PDB entry 3HFG | X-ray diffraction, 2.30 A resolution | chains A and B

# Chain A (and B)
Molecule: Corticosteroid 11-beta-dehydrogenase isozyme 1
Source organism: Homo sapiens
Notes: EC 1.1.1.146; fragment: Lumenal; chain B of this document is another copy of the same molecule, construct and numbering; everything in this record applies to it too
UniProt: P28845 (DHI1_HUMAN); numbering as in UniProt (aligned over 24-292)
Chain sequence (286 residues; numbered 7 to 292; the number before each row is that of its first residue):
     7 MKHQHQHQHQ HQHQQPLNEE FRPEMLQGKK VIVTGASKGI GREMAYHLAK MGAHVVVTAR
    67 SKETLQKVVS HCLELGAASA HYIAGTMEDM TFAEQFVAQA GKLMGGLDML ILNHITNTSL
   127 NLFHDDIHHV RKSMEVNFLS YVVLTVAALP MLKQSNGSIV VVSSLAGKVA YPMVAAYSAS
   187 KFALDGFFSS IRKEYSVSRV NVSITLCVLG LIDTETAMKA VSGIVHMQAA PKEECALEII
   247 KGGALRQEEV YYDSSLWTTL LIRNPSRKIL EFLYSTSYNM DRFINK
Not modelled in the structure: 7-25, 284-292 (chain B: 7-21, 231, 283-292)
Construct notes: expression tag (7-23); engineered mutation S272 (Cys in P28845)
Residues lining bound ligands:
  - 17R ((2R)-4-[4-fluoro-2-(trifluoromethyl)phenyl]-2-methyl-1-{[3-(1H-1,2,4-triazol-1-yl)phenyl]sulfonyl}piperazine): I121, T124, S125, L126, S170, L171, A172, Y177, P178, V180, Y183, L215, G216, L217, T222, A226, V227
  - NADP (NAP; NADP nicotinamide-adenine-dinucleotide phosphate): G41, A42, S43, K44, G45, I46, G47, A65, R66, S67, G91, T92, M93, E94, N119, H120, I121, T122, N123, V142, Y147, V168, S169, S170, Y183, K187, L215, G216, L217, I218, T220, T222, A223
UniProt features mapped onto this chain:
  - active site: Y183 (Proton acceptor)
  - binding site (NADP(+)): T92, M93, N119 to I121, Y183 to K187, I218 to T222
  - binding site (substrate): S170
  - glycosylation (N-linked (GlcNAc...) asparagine): N123, N162, N207
  - natural variant: V148 (V148E: In a breast cancer sample)
  - mutagenesis: E25 to E26 (Inverted topology. Reduced Vmax; No effect on topology. Reduced Vmax; Reduced Vmax), E25 (E25K/Q: No effect on activity), E26 (E26K: No effect on activity), K35 to K36 (Complete loss of activity)

# Chain A / chain B interface
Pairs across the interface (96; chain A residue first):
  M96(A) - R137(B)
  L128(A) - E200(B)
  F129(A) - V148(B)  hydrophobic
  F129(A) - V152(B)  hydrophobic
  F129(A) - I197(B)  hydrophobic
  F129(A) - E200(B)  hydrogen bond (backbone-side chain)
  D131(A) - V152(B)
  I133(A) - L145(B)  hydrophobic
  I133(A) - V149(B)  hydrophobic
  R137(A) - M96(B)
  R137(A) - E141(B)  salt bridge
  R137(A) - L145(B)
  M140(A) - M140(B)  hydrophobic
  M140(A) - F144(B)  hydrophobic
  E141(A) - R137(B)  salt bridge
  F144(A) - M140(B)  hydrophobic
  F144(A) - A185(B)  hydrophobic
  L145(A) - I133(B)  hydrophobic
  L145(A) - V136(B)  hydrophobic
  L145(A) - R137(B)
  V148(A) - F129(B)  hydrophobic
  V149(A) - I133(B)  hydrophobic
  V152(A) - F129(B)  hydrophobic
  V152(A) - H130(B)
  L171(A) - L276(B)  hydrophobic
  K174(A) - R273(B)
  V175(A) - R273(B)
  V175(A) - E277(B)
  A176(A) - S195(B)
  A176(A) - S196(B)
  A176(A) - K199(B)
  A176(A) - E277(B)  hydrogen bond (backbone-side chain)
  Y177(A) - S196(B)  hydrogen bond (backbone-side chain)
  Y177(A) - L276(B)  hydrogen bond (side chain-backbone)
  Y177(A) - Y280(B)
  P178(A) - S196(B)
  P178(A) - K199(B)
  P178(A) - E200(B)
  M179(A) - E200(B)  hydrogen bond (backbone-side chain)
  V180(A) - S196(B)
  V180(A) - E200(B)
  A181(A) - F193(B)  hydrophobic
  A181(A) - S196(B)  hydrogen bond (backbone-side chain)
  A181(A) - I197(B)  hydrophobic
  A182(A) - F193(B)
  S184(A) - G192(B)  hydrogen bond (side chain-backbone)
  A185(A) - F144(B)  hydrophobic
  A185(A) - A189(B)
  A185(A) - F193(B)  hydrophobic
  F188(A) - F188(B)
  F188(A) - D191(B)
  F188(A) - G192(B)
  F188(A) - R273(B)
  A189(A) - A185(B)
  D191(A) - F188(B)
  G192(A) - S184(B)  hydrogen bond (backbone-side chain)
  G192(A) - F188(B)
  F193(A) - F129(B)  hydrophobic
  F193(A) - A181(B)
  F193(A) - A185(B)  hydrophobic
  S195(A) - A176(B)
  S196(A) - A176(B)
  S196(A) - Y177(B)  hydrogen bond (side chain-backbone)
  S196(A) - P178(B)
  S196(A) - A181(B)  hydrogen bond (side chain-backbone)
  I197(A) - A181(B)  hydrophobic
  K199(A) - A176(B)
  K199(A) - P178(B)
  E200(A) - F129(B)  hydrogen bond (side chain-backbone)
  E200(A) - P178(B)
  E200(A) - M179(B)  hydrogen bond (side chain-backbone)
  E200(A) - A181(B)
  M233(A) - Y280(B)  hydrophobic
  T264(A) - Y280(B)  hydrogen bond
  L267(A) - S272(B)
  L267(A) - I275(B)  hydrophobic
  L267(A) - L276(B)  hydrophobic
  L267(A) - L279(B)  hydrophobic
  I268(A) - L276(B)  hydrophobic
  N270(A) - N270(B)
  S272(A) - L267(B)
  R273(A) - K174(B)
  R273(A) - V175(B)
  R273(A) - F188(B)
  I275(A) - L267(B)  hydrophobic
  L276(A) - Y177(B)  hydrogen bond (backbone-side chain)
  L276(A) - L267(B)  hydrophobic
  E277(A) - V175(B)
  E277(A) - A176(B)  hydrogen bond (side chain-backbone)
  L279(A) - W263(B)  hydrophobic
  Y280(A) - Y177(B)  hydrophobic
  Y280(A) - M233(B)  hydrophobic
  Y280(A) - D259(B)  hydrogen bond
  Y280(A) - T264(B)  hydrogen bond
  S283(A) - H232(B)
  S283(A) - M233(B)
Other interface residues (no listed pair), chain A (53 interface residues in all): N127, V136, S204, D259, R269
Other interface residues (no listed pair), chain B (53 interface residues in all): N127, L128, D131, V180, A182, S261, I268

# Overview
Chain A and chain B each contribute 53 residues to their interface, with 17 hydrogen bonds and 2 salt bridges.
Polar pairs include R137(A)-E141(B), F129(A)-E200(B) and A176(A)-E277(B). Chain A binds compound 17R and NADP.
Chain A and chain B are both Corticosteroid 11-beta-dehydrogenase isozyme 1 (Homo sapiens); the structure,
Crystal Structure of Human 11-beta-hydroxysteroid-dehydrogenase Bound to an Sulfonyl-piperazine Inhibitor, was
determined by X-ray diffraction, deposited together with 3H6K.
